6YM0 - chains E and L of the 3 polymer chains in the assembly; structure by X-ray diffraction, 4.36 A resolution (low resolution: residue-level contacts below are approximate; hydrogen-bond / salt-bridge calls are withheld).

[Chain E]
Protein: Spike glycoprotein
Organism: Severe acute respiratory syndrome coronavirus 2
Reference sequence: P0DTC2 (SPIKE_SARS2); numbering as in UniProt (aligned over 330-532)
Sequence (213 residues; each row starts with the number of its first residue):
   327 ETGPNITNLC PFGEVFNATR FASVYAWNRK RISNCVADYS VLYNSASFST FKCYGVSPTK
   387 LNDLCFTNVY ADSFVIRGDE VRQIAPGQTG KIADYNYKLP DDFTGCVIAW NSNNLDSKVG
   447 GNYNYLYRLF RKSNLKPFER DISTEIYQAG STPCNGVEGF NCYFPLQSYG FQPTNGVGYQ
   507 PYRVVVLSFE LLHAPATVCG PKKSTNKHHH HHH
Unresolved in the structure: 327-332, 530-539
Disulfide bonds: C336-C361, C379-C432, C391-C525, C480-C488
Construct notes: expression tag (327-329, 533-539)
Swiss-Prot annotation at these positions:
  - region: R403 to D405 (Integrin-binding motif), N448 to F456 (Immunodominant HLA epitope recognized by the CD8+)
  - glycosylation (N-linked (GlcNAc...) asparagine): N331 (complex), N343 (complex)

[Chain L]
Protein: light chain
Organism: Homo sapiens
Sequence (220 residues; numbered 1 to 220; the number before each row is that of its first residue):
     1 DIQLTQSPDS LAVSLGERAT INCKSSQSVL YSSINKNYLA WYQQKPGQPP KLLIYWASTR
    61 ESGVPDRFSG SGSGTDFTLT ISSLQAEDVA VYYCQQYYST PYTFGQGTKV EIKRTVAAPS
   121 VFIFPPSDEQ LKSGTASVVC LLNNFYPREA KVQWKVDNAL QSGNSQESVT EQDSKDSTYS
   181 LSSTLTLSKA DYEKHKVYAC EVTHQGLSSP VTKSFNRGEC
Disulfide bonds: C23-C94, C140-C200

[Interface between chain E and chain L]
Pairs across the interface - 12 pairs, chain E then chain L:
  G381(E) - Y38(L)
  K386(E) - Y55(L)
  K386(E) - E61(L)
  L390(E) - W56(L)
  F392(E) - I34(L)
  D428(E) - Y31(L)
  D428(E) - S33(L)
  T430(E) - Y31(L)
  T430(E) - S33(L)
  E516(E) - I34(L)
  L517(E) - S33(L)
  L517(E) - I34(L)
Also at the interface, not in a pair above, chain E (9 interface residues in all): F515
Also at the interface, not in a pair above, chain L (9 interface residues in all): S32, N35

[Summary]
Chain E and chain L each contribute 9 residues to their interface.
Chain E is Spike glycoprotein (Severe acute respiratory syndrome coronavirus 2) and chain L is light chain
(Homo sapiens); the structure, Crystal structure of the SARS-CoV-2 receptor binding domain in complex with
CR3022 Fab (crystal form 1), was determined by X-ray diffraction (same publication as 6Z97 and 6YOR).
